Entry 2BPD (X-ray diffraction, 1.50 A resolution); this record covers chain A.

== Chain A ==
Protein: Dectin-1
Organism: Mus musculus
Notes: fragment: extracellular beta-glucan recognition domain, residues 113-244
Reference sequence: Q6QLQ4 (Q6QLQ4_MOUSE); numbering as in UniProt (aligned over 113-244)
Amino-acid sequence (142 residues; each row starts with the number of its first residue):
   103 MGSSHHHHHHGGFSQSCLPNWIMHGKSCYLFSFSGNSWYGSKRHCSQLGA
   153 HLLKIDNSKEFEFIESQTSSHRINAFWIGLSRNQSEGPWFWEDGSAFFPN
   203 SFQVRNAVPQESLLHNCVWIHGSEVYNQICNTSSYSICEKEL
Disordered / not traced: 103-116, 244
Disulfides: Cys119-Cys130, Cys147-Cys240, Cys219-Cys232
What the authors report for this chain:
  - post-translational modification sites: Asn185 (citing earlier work)

== In short ==
The paper reports a modification site at Asn185.
Chain A is Dectin-1 (Mus musculus); the structure, Structure of murine dectin-1, was determined by X-ray
diffraction (same publication as 2CL8, 2BPE and 2BPH).
